Entry 1IV3 (X-ray diffraction, 1.52 A resolution); this record covers chains B and C of the 3 polymer chains in the assembly.

Chain B:
Protein: 2-C-methyl-D-erythritol 2,4-cyclodiphosphate synthase
From: Thermus thermophilus
Notes: EC 4.6.1.12
UniProt: Q8RQP5 (ISPF_THET8); residues 201-352 here correspond to UniProt positions 1-152 (UniProt number = residue number - 200)
Sequence (152 residues; numbered 201 to 352; the number before each row is that of its first residue):
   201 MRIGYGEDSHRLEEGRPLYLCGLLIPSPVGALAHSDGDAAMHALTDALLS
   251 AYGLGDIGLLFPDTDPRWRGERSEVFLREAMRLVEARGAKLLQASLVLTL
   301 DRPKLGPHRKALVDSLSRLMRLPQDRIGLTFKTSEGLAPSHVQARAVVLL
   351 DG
Unresolved in the structure: 201, 352
Sequence notes: engineered mutation M241 (Leu41 in Q8RQP5), M281 (Leu81 in Q8RQP5), M320 (Leu120 in Q8RQP5)
Swiss-Prot annotation at these positions:
  - binding site (4-CDP-2-C-methyl-D-erythritol 2-phosphate): D208 to H210, H234, S235, D256 to G258, F261 to D265, L300 to G306, F331 to E335
  - binding site (a divalent metal cation): D208, H210, H242
  - site (Transition state stabilizer): H234, T333
Metal / ion sites: Mg2+: D208, H210, H242

Chain C:
Protein: 2-C-methyl-D-erythritol 2,4-cyclodiphosphate synthase
From: Thermus thermophilus
Notes: EC 4.6.1.12
UniProt: Q8RQP5 (ISPF_THET8); residues 401-552 here correspond to UniProt positions 1-152 (UniProt number = residue number - 400)
Sequence (152 residues; numbered 401 to 552; the number before each row is that of its first residue):
   401 MRIGYGEDSHRLEEGRPLYLCGLLIPSPVGALAHSDGDAAMHALTDALLS
   451 AYGLGDIGLLFPDTDPRWRGERSEVFLREAMRLVEARGAKLLQASLVLTL
   501 DRPKLGPHRKALVDSLSRLMRLPQDRIGLTFKTSEGLAPSHVQARAVVLL
   551 DG
Unresolved in the structure: 401, 552
Sequence notes: engineered mutation M441 (Leu41 in Q8RQP5), M481 (Leu81 in Q8RQP5), M520 (Leu120 in Q8RQP5)
Swiss-Prot annotation at these positions:
  - binding site (4-CDP-2-C-methyl-D-erythritol 2-phosphate): D408 to H410, H434, S435, D456 to G458, F461 to D465, L500 to G506, F531 to E535
  - binding site (a divalent metal cation): D408, H410, H442
  - site (Transition state stabilizer): H434, T533
Metal / ion sites: Mg2+: D408, H410, H442

How chain B and chain C interact:
Pairs across the interface - 45 pairs, chain B then chain C:
  I203(B) - I403(C)  hydrophobic
  Y205(B) - Y405(C)  hydrogen bond
  Q293(B) - R402(C)
  Q293(B) - I403(C)
  Q293(B) - A451(C)
  S295(B) - G404(C)
  S295(B) - Y405(C)  hydrogen bond (side chain-backbone)
  S295(B) - S450(C)  hydrogen bond
  V297(B) - Y405(C)
  V297(B) - G406(C)
  V297(B) - E407(C)
  R309(B) - G455(C)
  R309(B) - D456(C)  salt bridge
  R309(B) - L459(C)
  Q324(B) - G453(C)
  D325(B) - R402(C)  salt bridge
  D325(B) - A451(C)
  D325(B) - Y452(C)
  D325(B) - G453(C)
  R326(B) - R402(C)
  I327(B) - G453(C)
  G328(B) - S450(C)  hydrogen bond (backbone-side chain)
  L329(B) - S450(C)
  L329(B) - G455(C)
  T330(B) - S450(C)
  T330(B) - G455(C)
  T330(B) - D456(C)
  F331(B) - D456(C)  hydrogen bond (backbone-side chain)
  K332(B) - E407(C)
  K332(B) - D408(C)  salt bridge
  K332(B) - D446(C)
  S334(B) - S409(C)
  S334(B) - H541(C)
  E335(B) - S409(C)
  E335(B) - R411(C)  hydrogen bond (backbone-side chain)
  E335(B) - H541(C)
  G336(B) - R411(C)  hydrogen bond (backbone-side chain)
  L337(B) - A538(C)  hydrophobic
  L337(B) - H541(C)
  L337(B) - Q543(C)
  R345(B) - Y405(C)
  R345(B) - E407(C)  salt bridge
  R345(B) - R545(C)
  V347(B) - I403(C)  hydrophobic
  V347(B) - Y405(C)  hydrophobic
Other interface residues (no listed pair), chain B (24 interface residues in all): T299, T333, L349
Other interface residues (no listed pair), chain C (24 interface residues in all): H410, I457, L537

Summary:
The chain B/chain C interface involves 24 residues from each chain; the contacts include 7 hydrogen bonds and
4 salt bridges. Polar contacts include R309(B)-D456(C), D325(B)-R402(C) and K332(B)-D408(C).
Both chains are 2-C-methyl-D-erythritol 2,4-cyclodiphosphate synthase (Thermus thermophilus). Entry 1IV3
(Structure of 2C-Methyl-D-erythritol-2,4-cyclodiphosphate Synthase (bound form MG atoms)) was determined by
X-ray diffraction (same publication as 1IV1, 1IV2 and 1IV4).
